Entry 3KQU (X-ray diffraction, 2.40 A resolution); this record covers chains C and M of the 4 polymer chains in the assembly.

# Chain C
Protein: Serine protease/NTPase/helicase NS3
From: Hepatitis C virus
Notes: EC 3.4.21.98, 3.6.1.15, 3.6.1.-
UniProtKB: Q9WMX2 (POLG_HCVCO); residues 189-624 here correspond to UniProt positions 1215-1650 (UniProt number = residue number + 1026)
Sequence (437 residues; numbered 189 to 625; the number before each row is that of its first residue):
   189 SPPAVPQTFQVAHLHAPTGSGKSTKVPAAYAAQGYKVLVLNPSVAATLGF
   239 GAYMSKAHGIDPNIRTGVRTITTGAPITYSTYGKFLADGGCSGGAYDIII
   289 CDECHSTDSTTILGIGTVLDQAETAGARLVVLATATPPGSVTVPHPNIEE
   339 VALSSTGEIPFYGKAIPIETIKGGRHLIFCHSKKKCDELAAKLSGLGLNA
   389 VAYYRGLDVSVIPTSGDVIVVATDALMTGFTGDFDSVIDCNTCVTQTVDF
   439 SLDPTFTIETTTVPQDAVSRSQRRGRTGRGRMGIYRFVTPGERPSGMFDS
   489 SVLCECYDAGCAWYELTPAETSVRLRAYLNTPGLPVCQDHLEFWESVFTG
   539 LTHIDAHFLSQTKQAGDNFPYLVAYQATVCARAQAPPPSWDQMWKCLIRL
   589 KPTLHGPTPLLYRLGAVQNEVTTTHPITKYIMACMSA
Construct notes: expression tag (625)
UniProt features mapped onto this chain:
  - region: Gln460 to Gly471 (RNA-binding)
  - motif: Asp290 to His293 (DECH box)
  - binding site (ATP): Ala204 to Ser211
  - binding site (Mg(2+)): Ser211, Glu291
Bound ions: Mn2+: Ser211, Glu291 (together with ADP, beryllium trifluoride)
Residues lining bound ligands: ADP / beryllium trifluoride: Ala204, Pro205, Thr206, Gly207, Ser208, Gly209, Lys210, Ser211, Thr212, Lys213, Gly237, Phe238, Tyr241, Glu291, Ala323, Gly417, Thr419, Gln460, Gly463, Arg464, Arg467, Gly468
What the authors report for this chain:
  - binding site for the 19-nt DNA strand (chain M): Gly255, Trp501
  - mutagenesis - H293A: decreased catalytic activity (citing earlier work)
  - mutagenesis - H293A: unchanged catalytic activity (basal ATPase activity) (citing earlier work)
  - catalytic residues: Lys210, Glu291, Gln460, Arg464 (proposed by the authors, not directly observed)

# Chain M
Molecule: 19-nt DNA strand
Sequence (19 nucleotides; row label = number of the first residue in the row; numbering starts at 0):
     0 TTTTTTTTTTTTTTTTTTT
Disordered / not traced: 0

# Chain C / chain M interface
Pairs across the interface - 108 pairs, chain C then chain M:
  Pro230(C) - DT7(M)  sugar contact
  Pro230(C) - DT13(M)  sugar contact
  Val232(C) - DT7(M)  sugar contact
  Val232(C) - DT8(M)  phosphate contact
  Val232(C) - DT13(M)  sugar contact
  Val232(C) - DT14(M)  phosphate contact
  Thr254(C) - DT8(M)  phosphate contact
  Thr254(C) - DT14(M)  phosphate contact
  Gly255(C) - DT8(M)  hydrogen bond to the phosphate
  Gly255(C) - DT9(M)  phosphate contact
  Gly255(C) - DT14(M)  hydrogen bond to the phosphate
  Gly255(C) - DT15(M)  phosphate contact
  Thr269(C) - DT7(M)  phosphate contact
  Thr269(C) - DT8(M)  hydrogen bond to the phosphate
  Thr269(C) - DT13(M)  phosphate contact
  Thr269(C) - DT14(M)  hydrogen bond to the phosphate
  Gly271(C) - DT8(M)  phosphate contact
  Gly271(C) - DT14(M)  phosphate contact
  Lys272(C) - DT8(M)  phosphate contact
  Lys272(C) - DT9(M)  salt bridge to the phosphate
  Lys272(C) - DT14(M)  phosphate contact
  Lys272(C) - DT15(M)  salt bridge to the phosphate
  Ala275(C) - DT8(M)  phosphate contact
  Ala275(C) - DT14(M)  phosphate contact
  Asp296(C) - DT6(M)  base contact
  Asp296(C) - DT7(M)  base contact
  Asp296(C) - DT12(M)  base contact
  Asp296(C) - DT13(M)  base contact
  Asp296(C) - DT18(M)  base contact
  Thr298(C) - DT7(M)  hydrogen bond to the base
  Thr298(C) - DT13(M)  hydrogen bond to the base
  His369(C) - DT4(M)  salt bridge to the phosphate
  His369(C) - DT5(M)  sugar contact
  His369(C) - DT10(M)  salt bridge to the phosphate
  His369(C) - DT11(M)  sugar contact
  His369(C) - DT16(M)  salt bridge to the phosphate
  His369(C) - DT17(M)  sugar contact
  Ser370(C) - DT4(M)  phosphate contact
  Ser370(C) - DT5(M)  phosphate contact
  Ser370(C) - DT10(M)  phosphate contact
  Ser370(C) - DT11(M)  phosphate contact
  Ser370(C) - DT16(M)  phosphate contact
  Ser370(C) - DT17(M)  phosphate contact
  Lys371(C) - DT5(M)  salt bridge to the phosphate
  Lys371(C) - DT6(M)  salt bridge to the phosphate
  Lys371(C) - DT11(M)  salt bridge to the phosphate
  Lys371(C) - DT12(M)  salt bridge to the phosphate
  Lys371(C) - DT17(M)  salt bridge to the phosphate
  Lys371(C) - DT18(M)  salt bridge to the phosphate
  Lys372(C) - DT3(M)  salt bridge to the phosphate
  Lys372(C) - DT4(M)  salt bridge to the phosphate
  Lys372(C) - DT9(M)  salt bridge to the phosphate
  Lys372(C) - DT10(M)  phosphate contact
  Lys372(C) - DT15(M)  salt bridge to the phosphate
  Lys372(C) - DT16(M)  phosphate contact
  Tyr392(C) - DT6(M)  phosphate contact
  Tyr392(C) - DT12(M)  phosphate contact
  Tyr392(C) - DT18(M)  phosphate contact
  Arg393(C) - DT6(M)  hydrogen bond to the phosphate
  Arg393(C) - DT7(M)  hydrogen bond to the base
  Arg393(C) - DT8(M)  hydrogen bond to the base
  Arg393(C) - DT12(M)  hydrogen bond to the phosphate
  Arg393(C) - DT13(M)  hydrogen bond to the base
  Arg393(C) - DT14(M)  hydrogen bond to the base
  Arg393(C) - DT18(M)  hydrogen bond to the phosphate
  Thr411(C) - DT5(M)  hydrogen bond to the phosphate
  Thr411(C) - DT6(M)  hydrogen bond to the phosphate
  Thr411(C) - DT11(M)  hydrogen bond to the phosphate
  Thr411(C) - DT12(M)  hydrogen bond to the phosphate
  Thr411(C) - DT17(M)  hydrogen bond to the phosphate
  Thr411(C) - DT18(M)  hydrogen bond to the phosphate
  Asp412(C) - DT17(M)  base contact
  Ala413(C) - DT6(M)  sugar contact
  Ala413(C) - DT12(M)  sugar contact
  Ala413(C) - DT18(M)  phosphate contact
  Val432(C) - DT4(M)  sugar contact
  Val432(C) - DT5(M)  hydrogen bond to the base
  Val432(C) - DT10(M)  sugar contact
  Val432(C) - DT11(M)  hydrogen bond to the base
  Val432(C) - DT16(M)  sugar contact
  Val432(C) - DT17(M)  hydrogen bond to the base
  Thr433(C) - DT5(M)  base contact
  Thr433(C) - DT11(M)  base contact
  Thr433(C) - DT17(M)  base contact
  Gln434(C) - DT5(M)  base contact
  Gln434(C) - DT11(M)  base contact
  Gln434(C) - DT17(M)  base contact
  Gln434(C) - DT18(M)  hydrogen bond to the base
  Thr448(C) - DT4(M)  hydrogen bond to the base
  Thr448(C) - DT10(M)  hydrogen bond to the base
  Thr448(C) - DT16(M)  hydrogen bond to the base
  Glu493(C) - DT6(M)  base contact
  Glu493(C) - DT12(M)  base contact
  Glu493(C) - DT18(M)  base contact
  Trp501(C) - DT8(M)  stacking on the base
  Trp501(C) - DT9(M)  sugar contact
  Trp501(C) - DT14(M)  base contact
  Trp501(C) - DT15(M)  sugar contact
  Tyr502(C) - DT8(M)  base contact
  Tyr502(C) - DT14(M)  base contact
  Gln552(C) - DT10(M)  base contact
  Gln552(C) - DT16(M)  base contact
  Asn556(C) - DT4(M)  base contact
  Asn556(C) - DT6(M)  base contact
  Asn556(C) - DT10(M)  base contact
  Asn556(C) - DT12(M)  base contact
  Asn556(C) - DT16(M)  base contact
  Asn556(C) - DT18(M)  base contact
Other interface residues (no listed pair), chain C (30 interface residues in all): Ser231, Thr450

# Overview
30 residues of chain C and 16 residues of chain M are in contact; the contacts include 26 hydrogen bonds, 15
salt bridges and 1 aromatic stacking contact. Polar contacts include Thr298(C)-DT7(M), Thr298(C)-DT13(M) and
Arg393(C)-DT7(M). The paper reports catalytic residues Lys210(C), Glu291(C) and Gln460(C) among others; H293A
of chain C reduces catalytic activity.
Here chain C is Serine protease/NTPase/helicase NS3 (Hepatitis C virus) and chain M is a 19-nt DNA strand.
Entry 3KQU (Three Conformational Snapshots of the Hepatitis C Virus NS3 Helicase Reveal a Ratchet
Translocation Mechanism) was determined by X-ray diffraction together with 3KQH, 3KQK and 3KQL from the same
study.
